Entry 7UNA (electron microscopy, 4.00 A resolution); this record covers chains G and H of the 8 polymer chains in the assembly.

Chain G (and H):
Name: CD-NTase-associated protein 12
Source organism: Sphingobacterium faecium
Notes: EC 3.2.2.5; chain H of this document is another copy of the same molecule, construct and numbering; everything in this record applies to it too
UniProt: A0A2T5Y4G4 (CAP12_SPHFK); residues 2-323 here = UniProt positions 2-323
Chain sequence (331 residues; row label = number of the first residue in the row; numbers below 1 keep their minus sign (Met-7 is residue -7)):
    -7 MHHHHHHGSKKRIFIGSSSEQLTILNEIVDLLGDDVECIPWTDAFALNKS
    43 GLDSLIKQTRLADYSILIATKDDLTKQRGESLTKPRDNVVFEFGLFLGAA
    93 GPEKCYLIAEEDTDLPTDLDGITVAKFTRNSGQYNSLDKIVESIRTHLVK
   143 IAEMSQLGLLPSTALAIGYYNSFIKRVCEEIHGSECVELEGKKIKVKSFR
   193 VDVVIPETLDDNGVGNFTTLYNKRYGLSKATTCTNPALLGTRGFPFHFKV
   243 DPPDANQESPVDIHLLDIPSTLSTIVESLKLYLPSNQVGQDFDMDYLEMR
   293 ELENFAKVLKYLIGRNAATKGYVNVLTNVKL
Unresolved in the structure: -7 to 151, 182-183, 227-234, 242-251, 275-284, 323 (chain H: -7 to 152, 182-183, 226-233, 242-251, 276-284, 323)
Construct notes: initiating methionine (-7); expression tag (-6 to 1)
Small-molecule neighbours: c-GMP-AMP (4BW; 2-amino-9-[(2R,3R,3aS,5R,7aR,9R,10R,10aS,12R,14aR)-9-(6-amino-9H-purin-9-yl)-3,5,10,12-tetrahydroxy-5,12-dioxidooctahydro-2H,7H-difuro[3,2-d:3',2'-j][1,3,7,9,2,8]tetraoxadiphosphacyclododecin-2-yl]-1,9-dihydro-6H-purin-6-one): Gly160, Tyr161, Ser164, Phe165, Phe236, Pro237, Asp259, Pro261, Ser262, Thr263, Thr266
UniProt features mapped onto this chain:
  - active site: Glu84
  - binding site (3',3'-c-di-GMP): Ser164, Phe165, Arg234, Pro237, Asp259, Ser262, Thr263
From the paper describing this entry:
  - catalytic residues: Glu84 (by similarity / conservation)

Chain G / chain H interface:
Pairs across the interface - 11 pairs, chain G then chain H:
  Pro153(G) - Ala156(H)  hydrophobic
  Ala156(G) - Pro153(H)
  Ala156(G) - Thr266(H)
  Ile159(G) - Glu269(H)
  Gly160(G) - Thr266(H)
  Asn163(G) - Glu269(H)  hydrogen bond
  Lys221(G) - Arg234(H)
  Thr266(G) - Ala156(H)
  Thr266(G) - Gly160(H)
  Glu269(G) - Asn163(H)  hydrogen bond
  Leu273(G) - Ile159(H)  hydrophobic
Interface residues without a listed pair, chain G (13 interface residues in all): Ser270, Tyr274, Tyr303, Leu304
Interface residues without a listed pair, chain H (11 interface residues in all): Thr155, Ser270, Leu273

Overview:
13 residues of chain G and 11 residues of chain H are in contact, with 2 hydrogen bonds. The hydrogen-bonded
pair is Asn163(G)-Glu269(H). Ligands of chain G: c-GMP-AMP. Curated annotation (UniProt) lists active-site
residue Glu84(G) and 7 residues binding 3',3'-c-di-GMP on chain G. The paper reports the catalytic residue
Glu84(G).
Both chains are CD-NTase-associated protein 12 (Sphingobacterium faecium). Entry 7UNA (SfSTING with cGAMP
(masked)) was determined by electron microscopy, deposited together with 7UN8 and 7UN9.
